7BJ0 - chains A and B; structure by X-ray diffraction, 2.00 A resolution.

# Chain A (and B)
Molecule: E3 ubiquitin-protein ligase Mdm2
Source organism: Homo sapiens
Notes: EC 2.3.2.27; chain B of this document is another copy of the same molecule, construct and numbering; everything in this record applies to it too
UniProtKB: Q00987 (MDM2_HUMAN); residue numbers follow UniProt; this construct covers 17-125
Chain sequence (114 residues; each row starts with the number of its first residue):
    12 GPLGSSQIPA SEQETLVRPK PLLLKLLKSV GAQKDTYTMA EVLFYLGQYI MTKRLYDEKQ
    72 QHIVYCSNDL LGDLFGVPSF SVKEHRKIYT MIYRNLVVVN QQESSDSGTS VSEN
Disordered / not traced: 12-16, 110-125 (chain B: 12-16, 111-125)
Construct notes: expression tag (12-16); engineered mutation A51 (Lys in Q00987)
Small-molecule neighbours:
  - TVH ((3R)-4-chloranyl-3-(4-chlorophenyl)-3-[[1-(hydroxymethyl)cyclopropyl]methoxy]-2-[(4-nitrophenyl)methyl]isoindol-1-one), molecule 1: I19, L54, F55, L57, G58, Q59, I61, M62, Y67
  - TVH, molecule 2: F86, F91, V93, H96, I99, Y100
Curated features (UniProtKB/Swiss-Prot):
  - mutagenesis: G58 (G58A: No effect on its ability to induce apoptosis)

# Interface between chain A and chain B
Residue-residue contacts (88):
  Q18(A) with K94(B), hydrogen bond (side chain-backbone); H96(B), hydrogen bond (side chain-backbone)
  I19(A) with H96(B); R97(B); Y100(B), hydrophobic
  P20(A) with R97(B)
  E23(A) with R97(B), salt bridge; Y100(B); Y104(B), hydrogen bond
  Q24(A) with Y100(B)
  L27(A) with V109(B); V110(B), hydrogen bond (backbone-backbone)
  V28(A) with L107(B), hydrophobic; V108(B)
  R29(A) with L107(B); V108(B), hydrogen bond (backbone-backbone)
  P30(A) with N106(B); L107(B), hydrophobic
  K31(A) with R105(B), hydrogen bond (side chain-backbone); N106(B), hydrogen bond (backbone-backbone); L107(B)
  L33(A) with L81(B); L85(B), hydrophobic
  L34(A) with L85(B), hydrophobic; N106(B)
  K36(A) with L81(B)
  L37(A) with L85(B), hydrophobic
  M50(A) with Y100(B), hydrophobic; I103(B), hydrophobic; Y104(B), hydrophobic; L107(B), hydrophobic
  L54(A) with I99(B), hydrophobic; Y100(B), hydrophobic; I103(B), hydrophobic
  L57(A) with I103(B), hydrophobic
  Y60(A) with D80(B), hydrogen bond; L81(B)
  I61(A) with V75(B), hydrophobic; L82(B), hydrophobic
  K64(A) with D80(B), salt bridge
  L66(A) with V75(B); Y76(B), hydrogen bond (backbone-backbone)
  Y67(A) with Q72(B); I74(B)
  Q72(A) with Q72(B), hydrogen bond (side chain-backbone)
  H73(A) with Y67(B); Q72(B), hydrogen bond (backbone-side chain)
  I74(A) with L66(B); Y67(B)
  V75(A) with L66(B)
  Y76(A) with L66(B), hydrogen bond (backbone-backbone)
  D80(A) with Y60(B), hydrogen bond; K64(B), salt bridge; L66(B)
  L81(A) with L37(B), hydrophobic
  L82(A) with I61(B), hydrophobic; L66(B), hydrophobic
  L85(A) with L33(B), hydrophobic; L37(B), hydrophobic
  K94(A) with Q18(B)
  H96(A) with S17(B); Q18(B), hydrogen bond; I19(B)
  R97(A) with I19(B); E23(B), salt bridge
  I99(A) with L54(B), hydrophobic
  Y100(A) with I19(B), hydrophobic; E23(B); Q24(B); M50(B), hydrophobic; L54(B), hydrophobic
  I103(A) with M50(B), hydrophobic; L54(B), hydrophobic; L57(B), hydrophobic
  Y104(A) with E23(B), hydrogen bond; M50(B), hydrophobic
  R105(A) with K31(B), hydrogen bond (backbone-side chain)
  N106(A) with P30(B); K31(B), hydrogen bond (backbone-backbone); L34(B)
  L107(A) with V28(B), hydrophobic; R29(B); P30(B), hydrophobic; K31(B)
  V108(A) with V28(B); R29(B), hydrogen bond (backbone-backbone)
  V109(A) with L27(B); V28(B), hydrophobic
Also at the interface, not in a pair above, chain A (52 interface residues in all): T26, T47, A51, V53, Q71, C77, F86, F91, V93
Also at the interface, not in a pair above, chain B (50 interface residues in all): P20, V53, H73, C77, F86, F91, V93, E95

# Summary
Chain A and chain B form an interface of 52 and 50 residues respectively; the contacts include 18 hydrogen
bonds and 4 salt bridges. Among the polar pairs are E23(A)-R97(B), K64(A)-D80(B) and Q18(A)-K94(B). Chain A
binds compound TVH.
Chain A and chain B are both E3 ubiquitin-protein ligase Mdm2 (Homo sapiens); the structure, Inhibitor of
MDM2-p53 Interaction, was determined by X-ray diffraction (same publication as 7BIR, 7BIT, 7BIV, 7BJ6 and
7BMG).
